PDB entry 8ETJ | electron microscopy, 3.20 A resolution | chains 1 and B of the 35 polymer chains in the assembly

# Chain 1
Molecule: 3497-nt RNA strand
From: Schizosaccharomyces pombe
Sequence (3497 nucleotides; each row starts with the number of its first residue):
     1 AUUUGACCUC AAAUCAGGUA GGACUACGCG CUGAACUUAA GCAUAUCAAU AAGCGCAGGA
    61 AAAGAAAAUA ACCAUGAUUC CCUCAGUAAC GGCGAGUGAA GCGGGAAAAG CUCAAAUUUG
   121 AAAUCUGGCA ACAUUUCUUU UGUUGUCCGA GUUGUAAUUU CAAGAAGCUG CUUUGAGUGU
   181 AGACGAUCGG UCUAAGUUCC UUGGAACAGG ACGUCAGAGA GGGUGAGAAC CCCGUCUUUG
   241 GUCGAUUGGA UAUGCCAUAU AAAGCGCUUU CGAAGAGUCG AGUUGUUUGG GAAUGCAGCU
   301 CUAAAUGGGU GGUAAAUUUC AUCUAAAGCU AAAUAUUGGC GAGAGACCGA UAGCGAACAA
   361 GUAGAGUGAU CGAAAGAUGA AAAGAACUUU GAAAAGAGAG UUAAAUAGUA CGUGAAAUUG
   421 CUGAAAGGGA AGCAUUGGAA AUCAGUCUUA CCUGGGUGAG AUCAGUAGUC UCUUCGCGAG
   481 ACUAUGCACU CUGAACCUGU GGUAGGUCAG CAUCAGUUUU CGGGGGCGGA AAAAGAAUAA
   541 GGGAAGGUGG CUUUCCGGGU UCUGCCUGGG GAGUGUUUAU AGCCCUUGUU GUAAUACGUC
   601 CACUGGGGAC UGAGGACUGC GGCUUCGUGC CAAGGAUGCU GACAUAAUGG UUUUCAAUGG
   661 CCCGUCUUGA AACACGGACC AAGGAGUCUA GCAUCUAUGC GAGUGUUUGG GUGAUGAAAA
   721 CCCAUCCGCG AAAUGAAAGU GAAUGCAGGU GGGAACGCCC UUGUGGCGUG CACCAUCGAC
   781 CGACCCGGAA GUUUGUCAAU GGAAGGGUUU GAGUAAGAGC AUAGCUGUUG GGACCCGAAA
   841 GAUGGUGAAC UAUGCCUGAA UAGGGUGAAG CCAGAGGAAA CUCUGGUGGA GGCUCGUAGA
   901 GAUUCUGACG UGCAAAUCGA UCUUCAAAUU UGGGUAUAGG GGCGAAAGAC UAAUCGAACC
   961 AUCUAGUAGC UGGUUCCUGC CGAAGUUUCC CUCAGGAUAG CAGAAACUCA GAUCAGUUUU
  1021 AUGAGGUAAA GCGAAUGAUU AGAGGUCUUG GGGAAGGAAU UUCCUCAACC UAUUCUCAAA
  1081 CUUUAAAUAU GUAAGACGCC CUUGUCGCUU AAUUGGACGU GGGCCAUCGA AUGAGAGUUU
  1141 CUAGUGGGCC AUUUUUGGUA AGCAGAACUG GCGAUGCGGG AUGAACCGAA CGUGAGGUUA
  1201 AGGUGCCGGA AUGUACGCUC AUCAGACACC AGAAAAGGUG UUAGUUCAUC UAGACAGCAG
  1261 GACGGUGGCC AUGGAAGUCG GAAUCCGCUA AGGAGUGUGU AACAACUCAC CUGCCGAAUG
  1321 AACUAGCCCU GAAAAUGGAU GGCGCUUAAG CGUACUACCC AUACCUCACC GUCUGGGUUA
  1381 GCUUUGAGAA GCUCAGACGA GUAGGCAGGC GUGGAGGUUU GUGACGAAGC CUUGGGCGUG
  1441 AGCCUGGGUC GAACAGCCUC UAGUGCAGAU CUUGGUGGAA GUAGCAAAUA UUCAAAUGAG
  1501 AACUUUGAAG ACUGAAGUGG GGAAAGGUUC CAUGUGAACA GCAGUUGGAC AUGGGUUAGU
  1561 CGAUCCUAAG AGAUAGGGAA GCUCCGUAUG AAAGUUGCAC GAUUUUUCGU GCCUCCUAUC
  1621 GAAAGGGAAU CCGGUUAAUA UUCCGGAACC AGAAGGUGGA AUCAACACGG CAACGUAAAU
  1681 GAAGUUGGAG ACGUCGGCGG GAGCCCUGGG AAGAGUUCUC UUUUCUUUUU AACAAACCAU
  1741 UGAACUACCC UGAAAUCGGU UUAUCCGGAG CUAGGGUAUG GUGUUUGGAA GAGUUCAGCG
  1801 CCUCAUGCUG AAUCCGGUGC GCUCUCGACG GCCCUUGAAA AUCCAACGGA AGAAUGGACC
  1861 UUCGGGUCCU UGUUUUCACA UCUGGUCGUA CUCAUAACCG CAGCAGGUCU CCAAGGUGAA
  1921 CAGCCUCUAG UUGAUAGAAC AAUGUAGAUA AGGGAAGUCG GCAAAAUGGA UCCGUAACUU
  1981 CGGGAUAAGG AUUGGCUCUA AGGGUUGGGU ACGUUGGGCC UUGGAACCUG AACGGUUGCU
  2041 GGACUGAGCG UGGACCGAUG UCUUUUCUCG CCUUUCGGGG UGAGAAGGGA UGUUGGACCU
  2101 GCUUGGACCU UGGCGGCCGG GAAGUCCUUG GUCGGGCUUU UCUCCUUCUC GGGGAUUAUG
  2161 CUCUUACUGG CGUACGUUUA ACAACCAACU UAGAACUGGU ACGGACAAGG GGAAUCUGAC
  2221 UGUCUAAUUA AAACAUAGCA UUGCGAUGGC CAGAAAGUGG UGUUGACGCA AUGUGAUUUC
  2281 UGCCCAGUGC UCUGAAUGUC AAAGUGAAGA AAUUCAACCA AGCGCGGGUA AACGGCGGGA
  2341 GUAACUAUGA CUCUCUUAAG GUAGCCAAAU GCCUCGUCAU CUAACUAGUG ACGCGCAUGA
  2401 AUGGAUUAAC GAGAUUCCCA CUGUCCCUAU CUACUAUCUA GCGAAACCAC AGCCUGGGGA
  2461 ACGGGCCAGG CAAAAUCAGC GGGGAAAGAA GACCCUGUUG AGCUUGACUC UAGUUUGACA
  2521 UUGUGAAGAG ACAUAGAGGG UGUAGGAUAA GUGGGAGUAU GUUUCGGCAU ACGCCGGUGA
  2581 AAUACCACUA CCUUUAUCGU UUCUUUACUU AAUCAAUGAA GCGGAAUUGG GAUUUAUUUC
  2641 CCAUAUUCUA GCGUUAAAGU UUCUUCGCGA ACUGAUCCGC GUUGAUGACA UUGUCAGGUG
  2701 GGGAGUUUGG CUGGGGCGGC ACAUCUGUUA AAAGAUAACG CAGGUGUCCU AAGGGGGACU
  2761 CAUCGAGAAC AGAAAUCUCG AGUAGAAUAA AAGGGUAAAA GUCCCCUUGA UUUUGAUUUU
  2821 CAGUGUGAAU ACAAACCAUG AAAGUGUGGC CUAUCGAUCC UUUGUUCCCU CGAAAUUUGA
  2881 GGACAGAGGU GCCAGAAAAG UUACCACAGG GAUAACUGGC UUGUGGCAGU CAAGCGUUCA
  2941 UAGCGACAUU GCUUUUUGAU UCUUCGAUGU CGGCUCUUCC UAUCAUACCG AAGCAGAAUU
  3001 CGGUAAGCGU UGGAUUGUUC ACCCACUAAU AGGGAACGUG AGCUGGGUUU AGACCGUCGU
  3061 GAGACAGGUU AGUUUUACCC UACUGAUGAA GUGUCGUCGC AAUGGUAAUU CAACUUAGUA
  3121 CGAGAGGAAC CGUUGAUUCA GAUCAUUGGU AUUUGCGGCU GCCUGACAAG GCAAUGCCGC
  3181 GGAGCUAUCA UCUGCUGGAU AACGGCUGAA CGCCUCUAAG CCAGAAUCCG UGCCAGAAAG
  3241 CGACGAUUUU UUGGUCCGCA UGAUUUAUAU GUAUAAAAAU AGAGGUAGGA CUUGUUCCUA
  3301 CUCUCCUGUA UCGUAGAAGA UGGGCGAUGG UUGAUGAAAC GGAAGUGUUU UAUUGACUUG
  3361 UCCAUGAAAU UCCAUUGAAA UCUUGUGCGG AAUCGAAUCC AUUGCAUACG ACUUUAAUGU
  3421 GGAACGGGGU AUUGUAAGCA GUAGAGUAGC CUUGUUGUUA CGAUCUGCUG AGAUUAAGCC
  3481 UUUGUUCCCA AGAUUUG
Not modelled in the structure: 1-2, 36-46, 92-95, 288-293, 446-505, 557-568, 668-671, 793-798, 849-957, 1026-1087, 1095-1129, 1227-1230, 1380-1387, 1486-1489, 1557-1909, 1969-2417, 2484-2918, 2937-2942, 2954-2976, 3015-3021, 3036-3079, 3290-3297, 3375-3379, 3442-3464
Sequence notes: conflict U2930 (C6612 in 157310483), A2948 (G6594 in 157310483), U3196 (C6346 in 157310483)

# Chain B
Protein: 60S ribosomal protein L3-A
From: Schizosaccharomyces pombe
UniProtKB: P40372 (RL3A_SCHPO); residue numbers follow UniProt; this construct covers 1-388
Chain sequence (388 residues; row label = number of the first residue in the row):
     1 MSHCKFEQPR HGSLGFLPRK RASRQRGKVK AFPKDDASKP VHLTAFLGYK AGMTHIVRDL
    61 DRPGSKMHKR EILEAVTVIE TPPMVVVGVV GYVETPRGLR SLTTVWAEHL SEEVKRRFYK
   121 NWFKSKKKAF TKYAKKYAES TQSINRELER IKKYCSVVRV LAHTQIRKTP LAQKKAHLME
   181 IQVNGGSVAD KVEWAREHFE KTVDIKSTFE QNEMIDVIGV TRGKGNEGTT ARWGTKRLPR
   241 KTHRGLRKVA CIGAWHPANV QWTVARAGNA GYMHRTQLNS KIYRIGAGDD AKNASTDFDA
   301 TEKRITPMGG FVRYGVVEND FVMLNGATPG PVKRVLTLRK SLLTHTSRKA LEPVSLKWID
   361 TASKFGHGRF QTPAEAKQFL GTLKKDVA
Not modelled in the structure: 1-10, 228-267, 386-388
Curated features (UniProtKB/Swiss-Prot):
  - modified residue: Ser-13 (Phosphoserine), Ser-65 (Phosphoserine), Ser-140 (Phosphoserine), Ser-143 (Phosphoserine), Ser-207 (Phosphoserine), Ser-295 (Phosphoserine), Ser-355 (Phosphoserine), Thr-372 (Phosphothreonine)

# Interface between chain 1 and chain B
Contacting residue pairs (235; chain 1 residue first):
  A1941(1) with Asn-226(B), hydrogen bond to the sugar
  A1942(1) with Asn-226(B), sugar contact; Glu-227(B), sugar contact
  U2978(1) with His-11(B), salt bridge to the phosphate
  U3084(1) with Gly-268(B), sugar contact
  G3085(1) with Pro-18(B), phosphate contact; Arg-19(B), hydrogen bond to the phosphate; Lys-20(B), phosphate contact; Gly-268(B), sugar contact; Asn-269(B), hydrogen bond to the sugar
  A3086(1) with Lys-20(B), phosphate contact; Arg-21(B), hydrogen bond to the phosphate
  G3096(1) with Phe-118(B), hydrogen bond to the sugar; Lys-120(B), phosphate contact
  U3097(1) with Arg-117(B), sugar contact; Lys-120(B), salt bridge to the phosphate; Leu-178(B), sugar contact
  C3098(1) with Arg-26(B), salt bridge to the phosphate; Leu-161(B), sugar contact; Leu-178(B), sugar contact; Met-179(B), phosphate contact; Glu-180(B), hydrogen bond to the sugar
  G3099(1) with Arg-26(B), salt bridge to the phosphate; Tyr-92(B), hydrogen bond to the sugar; Arg-159(B), hydrogen bond to the phosphate; Met-179(B), phosphate contact; Glu-180(B), hydrogen bond to the phosphate
  C3100(1) with Lys-28(B), salt bridge to the phosphate; Leu-99(B), hydrogen bond to the sugar; Arg-159(B), salt bridge to the phosphate
  A3101(1) with Gly-98(B), phosphate contact; Leu-99(B), hydrogen bond to the phosphate
  G3104(1) with Leu-17(B), base contact
  G3105(1) with Leu-14(B), hydrogen bond to the sugar; Gly-15(B), hydrogen bond to the base; Leu-17(B), sugar contact
  U3106(1) with Leu-14(B), sugar contact; Gly-15(B), sugar contact
  A3107(1) with Ser-13(B), base contact
  G3132(1) with Arg-348(B), phosphate contact
  U3133(1) with Pro-63(B), hydrogen bond to the sugar; Arg-348(B), salt bridge to the phosphate
  U3134(1) with Arg-62(B), phosphate contact; Pro-63(B), sugar contact; Gly-64(B), sugar contact; Ser-65(B), hydrogen bond to the phosphate; Arg-348(B), phosphate contact
  G3135(1) with Arg-62(B), salt bridge to the phosphate; Ser-65(B), hydrogen bond to the phosphate
  A3140(1) with His-11(B), phosphate contact; Gly-12(B), phosphate contact; Ser-13(B), hydrogen bond to the phosphate
  G3141(1) with Ser-13(B), phosphate contact; Phe-16(B), sugar contact; Arg-275(B), hydrogen bond to the phosphate; Gln-277(B), hydrogen bond to the base
  A3142(1) with Arg-19(B), salt bridge to the phosphate; Thr-221(B), sugar contact; Arg-275(B), salt bridge to the phosphate; Pro-329(B), sugar contact
  U3143(1) with Lys-50(B), hydrogen bond to the phosphate; Met-53(B), sugar contact; Thr-221(B), phosphate contact; Arg-222(B), hydrogen bond to the phosphate; Ala-327(B), sugar contact; Thr-328(B), sugar contact; Gly-330(B), hydrogen bond to the phosphate
  C3144(1) with Lys-50(B), salt bridge to the phosphate; Met-53(B), sugar contact; Arg-222(B), salt bridge to the phosphate
  A3145(1) with Met-53(B), sugar contact; Thr-54(B), sugar contact; His-55(B), hydrogen bond to the sugar; Ala-75(B), base contact; Lys-364(B), phosphate contact
  U3146(1) with His-55(B), sugar contact; Gly-366(B), phosphate contact
  G3182(1) with Phe-365(B), phosphate contact; Gly-366(B), hydrogen bond to the phosphate; His-367(B), salt bridge to the phosphate
  A3183(1) with Lys-364(B), phosphate contact; Phe-365(B), sugar contact; Gly-366(B), hydrogen bond to the phosphate
  G3184(1) with Arg-313(B), salt bridge to the phosphate
  C3185(1) with Arg-222(B), salt bridge to the phosphate; Lys-224(B), salt bridge to the phosphate
  U3186(1) with Lys-224(B), salt bridge to the phosphate
  C3192(1) with Glu-74(B), sugar contact; Asn-325(B), phosphate contact; Gly-326(B), sugar contact
  U3193(1) with Gln-277(B), sugar contact; Leu-278(B), hydrogen bond to the sugar; Asn-279(B), phosphate contact; Lys-349(B), salt bridge to the phosphate
  G3194(1) with Asn-279(B), hydrogen bond to the phosphate; Lys-349(B), salt bridge to the phosphate
  C3195(1) with Leu-343(B), phosphate contact
  U3196(1) with Leu-343(B), sugar contact
  G3232(1) with Ala-31(B), phosphate contact; Arg-339(B), phosphate contact; Leu-342(B), phosphate contact
  C3233(1) with Phe-16(B), sugar contact; Ala-31(B), phosphate contact; Thr-276(B), hydrogen bond to the phosphate; Arg-339(B), salt bridge to the phosphate; Leu-342(B), phosphate contact
  C3234(1) with Gly-15(B), sugar contact; Phe-16(B), sugar contact; Leu-17(B), base contact; Lys-30(B), phosphate contact; His-274(B), salt bridge to the phosphate; Arg-275(B), phosphate contact; Thr-276(B), hydrogen bond to the phosphate
  A3235(1) with Pro-18(B), sugar contact; Lys-20(B), phosphate contact; Lys-30(B), salt bridge to the phosphate; His-274(B), salt bridge to the phosphate
  G3236(1) with Lys-20(B), salt bridge to the phosphate; Ser-23(B), hydrogen bond to the phosphate; Lys-30(B), base contact
  G3242(1) with Arg-100(B), sugar contact; Ser-101(B), hydrogen bond to the sugar
  A3243(1) with Arg-100(B), salt bridge to the phosphate; Ser-101(B), hydrogen bond to the sugar; Leu-102(B), sugar contact; Thr-103(B), sugar contact; Thr-104(B), hydrogen bond to the sugar
  C3244(1) with Thr-104(B), sugar contact; Trp-106(B), hydrogen bond to the sugar
  G3245(1) with Ala-129(B), sugar contact; Phe-130(B), hydrogen bond to the phosphate; Tyr-133(B), phosphate contact
  A3246(1) with Lys-128(B), sugar contact; Phe-130(B), phosphate contact; Thr-131(B), phosphate contact; Lys-132(B), hydrogen bond to the phosphate; Tyr-133(B), hydrogen bond to the phosphate
  U3247(1) with Lys-128(B), salt bridge to the phosphate; Lys-132(B), salt bridge to the phosphate
  G3341(1) with Tyr-154(B), phosphate contact
  G3342(1) with Val-93(B), sugar contact; Arg-100(B), base contact; Leu-102(B), base contact; Arg-150(B), base contact; Tyr-154(B), hydrogen bond to the phosphate
  A3343(1) with Val-93(B), phosphate contact; Glu-94(B), sugar contact; Thr-95(B), sugar contact; Pro-96(B), sugar contact
  A3344(1) with Thr-95(B), hydrogen bond to the phosphate; Arg-97(B), salt bridge to the phosphate; Arg-100(B), salt bridge to the phosphate
  G3345(1) with Arg-150(B), base contact; Tyr-154(B), hydrogen bond to the base
  C3394(1) with Lys-128(B), sugar contact
  G3395(1) with Lys-126(B), sugar contact; Lys-128(B), salt bridge to the phosphate
  A3396(1) with Tyr-119(B), hydrogen bond to the phosphate; Ser-125(B), hydrogen bond to the phosphate; Lys-126(B), hydrogen bond to the phosphate; Lys-128(B), phosphate contact
  A3397(1) with Tyr-119(B), phosphate contact; Lys-120(B), hydrogen bond to the phosphate; Asn-121(B), hydrogen bond to the phosphate
  U3398(1) with Lys-120(B), phosphate contact; Asn-121(B), hydrogen bond to the phosphate; Lys-124(B), hydrogen bond to the base
  C3405(1) with Gln-25(B), sugar contact; Gln-173(B), hydrogen bond to the base; Arg-313(B), salt bridge to the phosphate; Pro-331(B), phosphate contact; Lys-333(B), salt bridge to the phosphate; Arg-334(B), hydrogen bond to the phosphate
  A3406(1) with Arg-222(B), phosphate contact; Gly-223(B), hydrogen bond to the phosphate; Tyr-272(B), sugar contact; Arg-334(B), salt bridge to the phosphate
  U3407(1) with Gly-223(B), phosphate contact; Gly-225(B), hydrogen bond to the phosphate; Asn-269(B), phosphate contact
  A3408(1) with Asn-226(B), hydrogen bond to the phosphate
  G3410(1) with Arg-21(B), hydrogen bond to the base
  A3411(1) with Arg-21(B), hydrogen bond to the base
  C3412(1) with Tyr-272(B), hydrogen bond to the sugar
  U3413(1) with Gln-25(B), sugar contact; Gln-173(B), sugar contact
  U3414(1) with Arg-117(B), salt bridge to the phosphate; Ala-172(B), sugar contact; Gln-173(B), hydrogen bond to the phosphate; Lys-174(B), phosphate contact; Lys-175(B), phosphate contact
  U3415(1) with Arg-116(B), salt bridge to the phosphate; Lys-174(B), hydrogen bond to the phosphate; Lys-175(B), hydrogen bond to the phosphate
  A3416(1) with Arg-116(B), salt bridge to the phosphate; Lys-120(B), hydrogen bond to the base; Asn-121(B), hydrogen bond to the base; Phe-123(B), base contact; Lys-174(B), salt bridge to the phosphate
  A3417(1) with Phe-123(B), hydrogen bond to the sugar
  U3420(1) with Arg-167(B), base contact
  G3429(1) with Gly-309(B), hydrogen bond to the base; Lys-385(B), salt bridge to the phosphate
  U3430(1) with Met-308(B), hydrogen bond to the sugar; Gly-309(B), sugar contact; Ser-363(B), hydrogen bond to the sugar; Phe-365(B), base contact
  A3431(1) with Met-308(B), phosphate contact; Ser-363(B), hydrogen bond to the phosphate; Phe-365(B), hydrogen bond to the sugar; His-367(B), phosphate contact; Gly-368(B), phosphate contact
  U3432(1) with His-367(B), hydrogen bond to the phosphate
  U3469(1) with Lys-384(B), salt bridge to the phosphate
  G3470(1) with Leu-380(B), base contact; Gly-381(B), hydrogen bond to the base; Thr-382(B), hydrogen bond to the base; Leu-383(B), phosphate contact
  A3471(1) with Leu-383(B), phosphate contact; Lys-384(B), phosphate contact
  G3472(1) with Lys-384(B), salt bridge to the phosphate
  A3476(1) with Phe-365(B), base contact
  G3478(1) with Arg-222(B), base contact; Arg-313(B), base contact
  C3479(1) with Phe-311(B), sugar contact; Val-312(B), sugar contact; Arg-313(B), hydrogen bond to the sugar; Phe-365(B), sugar contact
  C3480(1) with Gly-309(B), sugar contact; Phe-311(B), sugar contact; Arg-313(B), phosphate contact; Gly-315(B), phosphate contact; Val-316(B), sugar contact
  U3481(1) with Pro-170(B), phosphate contact
  A3493(1) with Lys-124(B), base contact
Also at the interface, not in a pair above, chain 1 (93 interface residues in all): U3087, U3147, U3191, C3399, U3418, G3421, G3422, G3492
Also at the interface, not in a pair above, chain B (132 interface residues in all): Ala-22, Arg-24, Lys-66, Leu-73, Lys-127, Arg-146, Lys-153, Ala-270, Met-273, Gly-310, Tyr-314, His-345, Arg-369

# In short
Chain 1 and chain B form an interface of 93 and 132 residues respectively; the contacts include 70 hydrogen
bonds and 40 salt bridges. Polar contacts include G3105(1)/Gly-15(B), G3141(1)/Gln-277(B) and
G3345(1)/Tyr-154(B).
Chain 1 is a 3497-nt RNA strand and chain B is 60S ribosomal protein L3-A, both from Schizosaccharomyces
pombe; the structure, Fkbp39 associated 60S nascent ribosome State 2, was determined by electron microscopy
together with 8ESQ, 8ESR, 8ETC, 8ETG, 8ETH, 8ETI and 3 further entries from the same study.
